PDB entry 5OMX | X-ray diffraction, 2.32 A resolution | chains I and F of the 10 polymer chains in the assembly

# Chain I
Molecule: 147-nt DNA strand
Source organism: Homo sapiens
Sequence (147 nucleotides; row label = number of the first residue in the row; numbers below 1 keep their minus sign (DA-73 is residue -73)):
   -73 ATCAATATCC ACCTGCAGAT ACTACCAAAA GTGTATTTGG AAACTGCTCC ATCAAAAGGC
   -13 ATGTTCAGCT GGAATCCAGC TGAACATGCC TTTTGATGGA GCAGTTTCCA AATACACTTT
    47 TGGTAGTATC TGCAGGTGGA TATTGAT
Bound ions: Mn2+ site 1: DG-35, DG-34; Mn2+ site 2 near DG5 (its only coordinating residue here); Mn2+ site 3 near DG27 (its only coordinating residue here); Mn2+ site 4 near DG48 (its only coordinating residue here); Mn2+ site 5 near DG61 (its only coordinating residue here); Mn2+ site 6 near DG65 (its only coordinating residue here)

# Chain F
Name: Histone H4
Source organism: Xenopus laevis
Reference sequence: P62799 (H4_XENLA); residues 0-102 here correspond to UniProt positions 1-103 (UniProt number = residue number + 1)
Sequence (103 residues; row label = number of the first residue in the row; numbering starts at 0):
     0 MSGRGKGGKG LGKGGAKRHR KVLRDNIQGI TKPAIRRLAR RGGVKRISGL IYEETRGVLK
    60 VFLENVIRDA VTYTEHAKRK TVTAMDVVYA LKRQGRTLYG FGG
Not modelled in the structure: 0-16
Swiss-Prot annotation at these positions:
  - DNA-binding region: Lys16 to Lys20
  - modified residue: Ser1 (N-acetylserine), Arg3 (Asymmetric dimethylarginine), Lys5 (N6-(2-hydroxyisobutyryl)lysine), Lys8 (N6-(2-hydroxyisobutyryl)lysine), Lys12 (N6-(2-hydroxyisobutyryl)lysine), Lys16 (N6-(2-hydroxyisobutyryl)lysine), Lys20 (N6,N6,N6-trimethyllysine), Lys31 (N6-(2-hydroxyisobutyryl)lysine), Lys44 (N6-(2-hydroxyisobutyryl)lysine), Ser47 (Phosphoserine), Tyr51 (Phosphotyrosine), Lys59 (N6-(2-hydroxyisobutyryl)lysine), Lys77 (N6-(2-hydroxyisobutyryl)lysine), Lys79 (N6-(2-hydroxyisobutyryl)lysine), Tyr88 (Phosphotyrosine), Lys91 (N6-(2-hydroxyisobutyryl)lysine)
  - cross-link (Glycyl lysine isopeptide (Lys-Gly)): Lys31 (interchain with G-Cter in UFM1), Lys91 (interchain with G-Cter in ubiquitin)

# Chain I / chain F interface
Residue-residue contacts (10; chain I residue first):
  DC6(I) - Arg45(F)  base contact
  DT7(I) - Arg45(F)  hydrogen bond to the sugar
  DT7(I) - Ile46(F)  sugar contact
  DT7(I) - Ser47(F)  hydrogen bond to the phosphate
  DT7(I) - Gly48(F)  hydrogen bond to the phosphate
  DG8(I) - Arg45(F)  phosphate contact
  DG8(I) - Ile46(F)  hydrogen bond to the phosphate
  DC28(I) - Arg78(F)  phosphate contact
  DC28(I) - Lys79(F)  salt bridge to the phosphate
  DC28(I) - Thr80(F)  hydrogen bond to the phosphate
Other interface residues (no listed pair), chain I (6 interface residues in all): DG27, DA29
Other interface residues (no listed pair), chain F (9 interface residues in all): Lys44, Lys77

# Summary
The interface between chain I and chain F involves 6 residues on one side and 9 on the other; the contacts
include 5 hydrogen bonds and 1 salt bridge. Among the polar pairs are DT7(I)-Arg45(F), DT7(I)-Ser47(F) and
DT7(I)-Gly48(F).
Chain I is a 147-nt DNA strand (Homo sapiens) and chain F is Histone H4 (Xenopus laevis); the structure, X-ray
Structure of the H2A-N38C Nucleosome Core Particle, was determined by X-ray diffraction together with 5ONG and
5ONW from the same study.
